Entry 4W5N (X-ray diffraction, 2.90 A resolution); this record covers chains A and B.

== Chain A ==
Protein: Protein argonaute-2
Source organism: Homo sapiens
Notes: EC 3.1.26.-
Reference sequence: Q9UKV8 (AGO2_HUMAN); residue numbers follow UniProt; this construct covers 1-859
Sequence (859 residues; row label = number of the first residue in the row):
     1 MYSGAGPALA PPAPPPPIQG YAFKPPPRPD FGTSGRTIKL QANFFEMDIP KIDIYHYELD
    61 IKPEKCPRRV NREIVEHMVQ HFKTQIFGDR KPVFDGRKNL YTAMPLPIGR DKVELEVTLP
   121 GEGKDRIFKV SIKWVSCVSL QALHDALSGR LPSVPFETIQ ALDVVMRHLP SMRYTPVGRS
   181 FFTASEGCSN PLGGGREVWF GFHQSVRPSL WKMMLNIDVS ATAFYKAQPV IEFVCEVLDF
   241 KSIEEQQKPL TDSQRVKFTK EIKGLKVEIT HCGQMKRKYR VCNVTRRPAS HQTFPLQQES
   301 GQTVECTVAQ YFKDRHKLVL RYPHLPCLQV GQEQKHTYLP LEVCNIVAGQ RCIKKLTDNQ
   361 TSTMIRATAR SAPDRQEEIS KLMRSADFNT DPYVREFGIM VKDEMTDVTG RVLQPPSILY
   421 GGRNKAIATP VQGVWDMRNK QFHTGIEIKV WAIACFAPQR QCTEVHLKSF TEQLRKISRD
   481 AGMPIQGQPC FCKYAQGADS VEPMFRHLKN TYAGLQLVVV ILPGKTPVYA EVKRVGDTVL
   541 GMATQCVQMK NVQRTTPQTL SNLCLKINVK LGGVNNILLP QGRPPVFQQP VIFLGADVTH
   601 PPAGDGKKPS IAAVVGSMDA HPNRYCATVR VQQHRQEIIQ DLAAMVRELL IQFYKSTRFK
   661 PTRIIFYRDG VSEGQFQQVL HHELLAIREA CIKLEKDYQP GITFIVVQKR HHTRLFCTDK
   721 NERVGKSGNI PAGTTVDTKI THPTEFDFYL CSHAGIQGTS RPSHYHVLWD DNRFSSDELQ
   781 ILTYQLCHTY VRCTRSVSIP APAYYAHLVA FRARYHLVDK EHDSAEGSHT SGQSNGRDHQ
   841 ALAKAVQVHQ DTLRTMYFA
Disordered / not traced: 1-21, 150-153, 246, 273-275, 603-605, 818-838
Construct notes: engineered mutation Asp387 (Ser in Q9UKV8)
Swiss-Prot annotation at these positions:
  - region: Tyr311 to His316 (Interaction with guide RNA), Phe587 to Pro590 (Interaction with GW182 family members), Leu650 to Lys660 (Interaction with GW182 family members), Lys709, Arg710 (Interaction with guide RNA), His753 to Arg761 (Interaction with guide RNA), Tyr790 to Arg812 (Interaction with guide RNA)
  - binding site (a divalent metal cation): Asp597, Asp669, His807
  - modified residue: Tyr2 (3'-nitrotyrosine), Pro700 (4-hydroxyproline), Ser824 (Phosphoserine), Ser828 (Phosphoserine), Ser831 (Phosphoserine), Ser834 (Phosphoserine)
  - natural variant: Leu192 (L192P: In LESKRES), Gly201 (G201C: In LESKRES; G201V: In LESKRES), His203 (H203Q: In LESKRES), Thr357 (T357M: In LESKRES), Met364 (M364T: In LESKRES), Ala367 (A367P: In LESKRES), Gly573 (G573S: In LESKRES), Gly733 (G733R: In LESKRES), Cys751 (C751Y: In LESKRES), Ser760 (S760R: In LESKRES)
  - mutagenesis: Leu140 (L140W: No effect), Phe470 (F470V: No effect on miRNA-binding or target mRNA cleavage. Abrogates binding to the 7-methylguanosine cap of mRNA and prevents inhibition of translation. Abolishes interaction with TNRC6C ...), Phe505 (F505V: No effect on miRNA-binding or target mRNA cleavage. Abrogates binding to the 7-methylguanosine cap of mRNA and prevents inhibition of translation and abolishes interaction with TNRC6C ...), Lys533 (K533A: Impairs RNA cleavage), Gln545 (Q545A: Impairs RNA cleavage), Lys570 (K570A: Impairs RNA cleavage), Asp597 (D597A: Abrogates RNA cleavage but does not affect binding to siRNA or translational repression), Gln633 (Q633A: No effect; Q633R: Abrogates RNA cleavage. Binds siRNA), His634 (H634P/A: Abrogates RNA cleavage. Binds siRNA), Asp669 (D669A: Abrogates RNA cleavage but does not affect binding to siRNA), Glu673 (E673A: Impairs RNA cleavage; E673G: No effect on RNA cleavage), Phe676 (F676A/I/M/R/Y: Impairs RNA cleavage; F676V: Abrogates RNA cleavage), 6 further mutagenesis entries in UniProt
Ion coordination: Mg2+: Asp597, Val598
Residues lining bound ligands:
  - phenol (IPH), molecule 1: Tyr174, Thr183, Phe200, Gly201, Phe202, Leu382, Ser385
  - phenol (IPH), molecule 2: Phe587, Gln589, Pro590, Val591, Asp619, Ala620, Phe653, Phe659
  - phenol (IPH), molecule 3: Leu650, Ile651, Tyr654, Lys660, Pro661, Leu694, Glu695, Tyr698
Reported in the primary citation:
  - binding site for the 21-nt RNA strand (chain B): Ile365
  - catalytic residues: Asp597, Glu637
  - Mg2+ coordination: Asp597, Val598
  - catalytic residues: Asp669 (proposed by the authors, not directly observed)
  - conformationally variable residues (helix shift): Ile365
  - mutagenesis - F811A: unchanged binding to full-length target RNAs

== Chain B ==
Molecule: 21-nt RNA strand
Sequence (21 nucleotides; numbered 1 to 21; the number before each row is that of its first residue):
     1 UUCACAUUGC CCAAGUCUCU U
Disordered / not traced: 9-11

== How chain A and chain B interact ==
Contacting residue pairs (94):
  Lys65(A) - A14(B)  hydrogen bond to the sugar
  Lys65(A) - U16(B)  sugar contact
  Pro67(A) - A14(B)  phosphate contact
  Pro67(A) - G15(B)  base contact
  Arg68(A) - A13(B)  sugar contact
  Arg68(A) - A14(B)  hydrogen bond to the phosphate
  Arg69(A) - G15(B)  hydrogen bond to the base
  Val70(A) - G15(B)  base contact
  Glu122(A) - U18(B)  base contact
  Gly123(A) - U18(B)  base contact
  Lys124(A) - U18(B)  hydrogen bond to the base
  Arg126(A) - U18(B)  salt bridge to the phosphate
  Gly178(A) - C12(B)  sugar contact
  Gly178(A) - A13(B)  hydrogen bond to the phosphate
  Arg179(A) - C12(B)  base contact
  Lys266(A) - G15(B)  hydrogen bond to the base
  His271(A) - U21(B)  salt bridge to the phosphate
  Lys276(A) - G15(B)  base contact
  Arg277(A) - C17(B)  hydrogen bond to the sugar
  Arg277(A) - U18(B)  hydrogen bond to the sugar
  Arg277(A) - U20(B)  hydrogen bond to the base
  Lys278(A) - G15(B)  hydrogen bond to the sugar
  Lys278(A) - C17(B)  hydrogen bond to the base
  Tyr279(A) - G15(B)  sugar contact
  Tyr279(A) - U16(B)  phosphate contact
  Tyr279(A) - C17(B)  base contact
  Tyr279(A) - U20(B)  base contact
  Arg280(A) - G15(B)  salt bridge to the phosphate
  Arg280(A) - U16(B)  hydrogen bond to the phosphate
  Phe294(A) - U21(B)  base contact
  Leu296(A) - U21(B)  base contact
  Val308(A) - U21(B)  phosphate contact
  Tyr311(A) - U20(B)  sugar contact
  Tyr311(A) - U21(B)  hydrogen bond to the phosphate
  Phe312(A) - U21(B)  phosphate contact
  Arg315(A) - U20(B)  salt bridge to the phosphate
  His316(A) - U21(B)  salt bridge to the phosphate
  His336(A) - U21(B)  base contact
  Thr337(A) - U21(B)  sugar contact
  Tyr338(A) - U21(B)  hydrogen bond to the sugar
  Arg351(A) - A13(B)  salt bridge to the phosphate
  Ile365(A) - A6(B)  sugar contact
  Ile365(A) - U7(B)  sugar contact
  Arg375(A) - U7(B)  salt bridge to the phosphate
  Leu522(A) - U1(B)  base contact
  Gly524(A) - U1(B)  hydrogen bond to the base
  Lys525(A) - U1(B)  base contact
  Thr526(A) - U1(B)  base contact
  Tyr529(A) - U1(B)  stacking on the base
  Lys533(A) - U1(B)  salt bridge to the phosphate
  Thr544(A) - U1(B)  phosphate contact
  Gln545(A) - U1(B)  hydrogen bond to the phosphate
  Cys546(A) - U1(B)  hydrogen bond to the phosphate
  Cys546(A) - U2(B)  sugar contact
  Val547(A) - U1(B)  phosphate contact
  Val547(A) - U2(B)  phosphate contact
  Gln548(A) - U1(B)  hydrogen bond to the sugar
  Gln548(A) - U2(B)  hydrogen bond to the phosphate
  Asn551(A) - U2(B)  hydrogen bond to the phosphate
  Thr559(A) - U2(B)  base contact
  Asn562(A) - U2(B)  hydrogen bond to the base
  Leu563(A) - U2(B)  sugar contact
  Lys566(A) - U1(B)  salt bridge to the phosphate
  Lys566(A) - U2(B)  hydrogen bond to the phosphate
  Lys566(A) - C3(B)  salt bridge to the phosphate
  Lys570(A) - U1(B)  salt bridge to the phosphate
  Arg635(A) - C12(B)  phosphate contact
  Lys709(A) - A6(B)  salt bridge to the phosphate
  Arg710(A) - C12(B)  hydrogen bond to the base
  Arg714(A) - U7(B)  salt bridge to the phosphate
  His753(A) - C5(B)  hydrogen bond to the phosphate
  His753(A) - A6(B)  salt bridge to the phosphate
  Gly755(A) - C5(B)  sugar contact
  Ile756(A) - A4(B)  base contact
  Ile756(A) - C5(B)  hydrogen bond to the sugar
  Gln757(A) - C5(B)  hydrogen bond to the sugar
  Gln757(A) - A6(B)  hydrogen bond to the sugar
  Thr759(A) - A6(B)  sugar contact
  Ser760(A) - A6(B)  phosphate contact
  Arg761(A) - A6(B)  hydrogen bond to the phosphate
  Arg761(A) - U7(B)  salt bridge to the phosphate
  Arg761(A) - U8(B)  salt bridge to the phosphate
  Tyr790(A) - A4(B)  hydrogen bond to the phosphate
  Arg792(A) - C3(B)  salt bridge to the phosphate
  Arg792(A) - A4(B)  salt bridge to the phosphate
  Cys793(A) - C3(B)  sugar contact
  Cys793(A) - A4(B)  sugar contact
  Arg795(A) - A4(B)  sugar contact
  Val797(A) - A4(B)  phosphate contact
  Val797(A) - C5(B)  phosphate contact
  Ser798(A) - C5(B)  hydrogen bond to the phosphate
  Tyr804(A) - A4(B)  hydrogen bond to the phosphate
  Tyr804(A) - C5(B)  hydrogen bond to the phosphate
  Arg812(A) - U1(B)  salt bridge to the phosphate
Interface residues without a listed pair, chain A (77 interface residues in all): Glu64, Cys66, Arg97, Gly121, Val177, Leu339, Gln558, Ala754, Tyr815, Ala859

== Summary ==
77 residues of chain A and 17 residues of chain B are in contact; the contacts include 32 hydrogen bonds, 19
salt bridges and 1 aromatic stacking contact. Polar pairs include Arg69(A)-G15(B), Lys124(A)-U18(B) and
Lys266(A)-G15(B). The paper reports catalytic residues Asp597(A), Glu637(A) and Asp669(A); F811A of chain A
leaves binding to full-length target RNAs unchanged.
Here chain A is Protein argonaute-2 (Homo sapiens) and chain B is a 21-nt RNA strand. Entry 4W5N (The Crystal
Structure of Human Argonaute2 Bound to a Defined Guide RNA) was determined by X-ray diffraction together with
4W5O, 4W5Q, 4W5R and 4W5T from the same study.
